Entry 9G06 (electron microscopy, 2.85 A resolution); this record covers chains E and B of the 24 polymer chains in the assembly.

Chain E:
Protein: Small ribosomal subunit protein uS5
From: Escherichia coli
UniProt: P0A7W1 (RS5_ECOLI); residues 1-167 here = UniProt positions 1-167
Sequence (167 residues; row label = number of the first residue in the row):
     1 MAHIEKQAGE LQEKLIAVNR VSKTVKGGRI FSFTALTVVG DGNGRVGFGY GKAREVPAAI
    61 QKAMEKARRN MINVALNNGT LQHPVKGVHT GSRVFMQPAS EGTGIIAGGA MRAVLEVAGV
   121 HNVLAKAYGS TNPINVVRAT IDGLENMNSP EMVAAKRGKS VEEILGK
Unresolved in the structure: 1-10, 166-167
Curated features (UniProtKB/Swiss-Prot):
  - modified residue: Ala2 (N-acetylalanine)
  - natural variant: Arg20 (R20L: In strain: SPCR9), Val21 (V21E: In strain: SPCR7), Ser22 (S22P: In strain: SPCR13 and SPCR15), Gly104 (G104R: In strain: N-660), Arg112 (R112G: In strain: NEA-314; R112L: In strain: N-421 and D-1023; R112S: In strain: NEA-319), Glu151 (E151S: In strain: B), Glu162 to Lys167 (sequence variant, change not given here; In strain: 0-1)
  - mutagenesis: Arg20 to Arg29 (No effect on mRNA unwinding ability of the ribosome)

Chain B:
Molecule: 16S ribosomal RNA
From: Escherichia coli
Sequence (1545 nucleotides; numbered 1 to 1542 plus 3 insertion-coded residues; the number before each row is that of its first residue; a row labelled like 1082A-1082C holds insertion residues (1082A, then the next letters in order)):
     1 AAAUUGAAGA GUUUGAUCAU GGCUCAGAUU GAACGCUGGC GGCAGGCCUA ACACAUGCAA
    61 GUCGAACGGU AACAGGAAGA AGCUUGCUUC UUUGCUGACG AGUGGCGGAC GGGUGAGUAA
   121 UGUCUGGGAA ACUGCCUGAU GGAGGGGGAU AACUACUGGA AACGGUAGCU AAUACCGCAU
   181 AACGUCGCAA GACCAAAGAG GGGGACCUUC GGGCCUCUUG CCAUCGGAUG UGCCCAGAUG
   241 GGAUUAGCUA GUAGGUGGGG UAACGGCUCA CCUAGGCGAC GAUCCCUAGC UGGUCUGAGA
   301 GGAUGACCAG CCACACUGGA ACUGAGACAC GGUCCAGACU CCUACGGGAG GCAGCAGUGG
   361 GGAAUAUUGC ACAAUGGGCG CAAGCCUGAU GCAGCCAUGC CGCGUGUAUG AAGAAGCCCU
   421 UCGGGUUGUA AAGUACUUUC AGCGGGGAGG AAGGGAGUAA AGUUAAUACC UUUGCUCAUU
   481 GACGUUACCC GCAGAAGAAG CACCGGCUAA CUCCGUGCCA GCAGCCXCGG UAAUACGGAG
   541 GGUGCAAGCG UUAAUCGGAA UUACUGGGCG UAAAGCGCAC GCAGGCGGUU UGUUAAGUCA
   601 GAUGUGAAAU CCCCGGGCUC AACCUGGGAA CUGCAUCUGA UACUGGCAAG CUUGAGUCUC
   661 GUAGAGGGGG GUAGAAUUCC AGGUGUAGCG GUGAAAUGCG UAGAGAUCUG GAGGAAUACC
   721 GGUGGCGAAG GCGGCCCCCU GGACGAAGAC UGACGCUCAG GUGCGAAAGC GUGGGGAGCA
   781 AACAGGAUUA GAUACCCUGG UAGUCCACGC CGUAAACGAU GUCGACUUGG AGGUUGUGCC
   841 CUUGAGGCGU GGCUUCCGGA GCUAACGCGU UAAGUCGACC GCCUGGGGAG UACGGCCGCA
   901 AGGUUAAAAC UCAAAUGAAU UGACGGGGGC CCGCACAAGC GGUGGAGCAU GUGGUUUAAU
   961 UCGAUGXAAC GCGAAGAACC UUACCUGGUC UUGACAUCCA CGGAAGUUUU CAGAGAUGAG
  1021 AAUGUGCCUU CGGGAACCGU GAGACAGGUG CUGCAUGGCU GUCGUCAGCU CGUGUUGUGA
  1081 AA
1082A-1082C AAC
  1083 UGUUGGGUUA AGUCCCGCAA CGAGCGCAAC CCUUAUCCUU UGUUGCCAGC GGUCCGGCCG
  1143 GGAACUCAAA GGAGACUGCC AGUGAUAAAC UGGAGGAAGG UGGGGAUGAC GUCAAGUCAU
  1203 CAUGGCCCUU ACGACCAGGG CUACACACGU GCUACAAUGG CGCAUACAAA GAGAAGCGAC
  1263 CUCGCGAGAG CAAGCGGACC UCAUAAAGUG CGUCGUAGUC CGGAUUGGAG UCUGCAACUC
  1323 GACUCCAUGA AGUCGGAAUC GCUAGUAAUC GUGGAUCAGA AUGCCACGGU GAAUACGUUC
  1383 CCGGGCCUUG UACACACCGC CCGUXACACC AUGGGAGUGG GUUGCAAAAG AAGUAGGUAG
  1443 CUUAACCUUC GGGAGGGCGC UUACCACUUU GUGAUUCAUG ACUGGGGUGA AGUCGUAACA
  1503 AGGUAACCGU AGGGGAACCU GCGGUUGGAU CACCUCCUUA
Unresolved in the structure: 79-92, 205-213, 841-845, 1082A-1082C, 1168, 1534-1542
Modified positions: PSU (pseudouridine-5'-monophosphate) at position 516, G7M (N7-methyl-guanosine-5'-monophosphate) at position 527, 2MG (2N-methylguanosine-5'-monophosphate) at position 966, 5MC (5-methylcytidine-5'-monophosphate) at position 967, 2MG (2N-methylguanosine-5'-monophosphate) at position 1207, 4OC (4n,o2'-methylcytidine-5'-monophosphate) at position 1402, 5MC (5-methylcytidine-5'-monophosphate) at position 1407, UR3 (3-methyluridine-5'-monophoshate) at position 1498, 2MG (2N-methylguanosine-5'-monophosphate) at position 1516, MA6 (6N-dimethyladenosine-5'-monophoshate) at position 1518, MA6 (6N-dimethyladenosine-5'-monophoshate) at position 1519
Metal / ion sites: K+ site 1: U5 (shared with 5 residues of chain D); K+ site 2: G11, U12, G21, G22; Mg2+ site 1 near G21 (its only coordinating residue here); Mg2+ site 2: C48, G115; Mg2+ site 3: A59, C386, U387; K+ site 3: G61, U62, G104, G105; Mg2+ site 4 near G100 (its only coordinating residue here); K+ site 4: G107, G324, G326; K+ site 5: G107, G108, G326; Mg2+ site 5: A109, G331; K+ site 6: C110, G111; Mg2+ site 6 near G111 (its only coordinating residue here); 18 more K+ sites not listed; 36 more Mg2+ sites not listed
Small-molecule neighbours: A1IC4 ((2S,3S)-2-[[(2S)-2-[[(2S,4S)-5-aminocarbonyloxy-4-oxidanyl-2-[[(2S,3R)-3-oxidanylpiperidin-2-yl]carbonylamino]pentanoyl]amino]-3-(1H-imidazol-4-yl)propanoyl]amino]-3-(2-chloranyl-1H-imidazol-4-yl)-3-oxidanyl-propanoic acid): G693, U788, U789, G791, A792, A794, C795, C796, U1506

How chain E and chain B interact:
Contacting residue pairs (78):
  Asn19(E) with U17(B), hydrogen bond to the phosphate
  Arg20(E) with A16(B), phosphate contact
  Val21(E) with A16(B), sugar contact; A1080(B), phosphate contact; A1081(B), phosphate contact
  Ser22(E) with G15(B), hydrogen bond to the base; A16(B), hydrogen bond to the sugar; A1081(B), hydrogen bond to the phosphate
  Lys23(E) with G15(B), base contact; U921(B), sugar contact; A1081(B), phosphate contact; A1082(B), phosphate contact
  Thr24(E) with G15(B), base contact; U921(B), hydrogen bond to the sugar; G922(B), sugar contact; A1396(B), base contact; A1398(B), base contact
  Val25(E) with G922(B), hydrogen bond to the sugar; U1070(B), phosphate contact; A1398(B), hydrogen bond to the base
  Lys26(E) with G922(B), sugar contact; A923(B), phosphate contact; A1398(B), hydrogen bond to the base
  Gly27(E) with G1193(B), sugar contact; U1194(B), sugar contact
  Arg29(E) with G15(B), hydrogen bond to the sugar; A1396(B), hydrogen bond to the phosphate; C1397(B), salt bridge to the phosphate
  Ser32(E) with A1081(B), phosphate contact
  Thr34(E) with A1080(B), phosphate contact
  Tyr50(E) with G1079(B), hydrogen bond to the phosphate; A1080(B), hydrogen bond to the phosphate
  Lys52(E) with A1080(B), salt bridge to the phosphate; A1081(B), salt bridge to the phosphate
  Arg54(E) with U1070(B), hydrogen bond to the phosphate; C1071(B), salt bridge to the phosphate
  Lys62(E) with G1072(B), salt bridge to the phosphate; U1073(B), salt bridge to the phosphate
  Arg69(E) with G1074(B), salt bridge to the phosphate
  Lys86(E) with G566(B), salt bridge to the phosphate
  His89(E) with U1078(B), sugar contact
  Thr90(E) with A864(B), phosphate contact; U1078(B), hydrogen bond to the sugar
  Phe95(E) with A7(B), base contact
  Gln97(E) with A7(B), hydrogen bond to the base
  Ala99(E) with G6(B), base contact
  Ser100(E) with U5(B), base contact; G6(B), hydrogen bond to the base
  Thr103(E) with G6(B), hydrogen bond to the base
  Ile106(E) with A7(B), sugar contact; A8(B), sugar contact
  Ala107(E) with A8(B), hydrogen bond to the sugar
  Gly108(E) with A8(B), hydrogen bond to the sugar; G9(B), phosphate contact
  Arg112(E) with A8(B), hydrogen bond to the base
  Leu124(E) with G6(B), base contact; A7(B), phosphate contact
  Ala125(E) with A7(B), hydrogen bond to the sugar; A8(B), sugar contact
  Lys126(E) with G9(B), salt bridge to the phosphate; G558(B), phosphate contact; A559(B), salt bridge to the phosphate
  Ala127(E) with G9(B), hydrogen bond to the phosphate
  Tyr128(E) with A7(B), base contact; A560(B), stacking on the base
  Ser130(E) with A19(B), hydrogen bond to the phosphate; U20(B), phosphate contact
  Thr131(E) with A10(B), hydrogen bond to the phosphate
  Asn132(E) with C18(B), hydrogen bond to the phosphate; A19(B), hydrogen bond to the phosphate
  Ile134(E) with C18(B), phosphate contact; U1078(B), sugar contact; G1079(B), sugar contact
  Asn135(E) with C18(B), hydrogen bond to the phosphate; A19(B), hydrogen bond to the phosphate; U1078(B), hydrogen bond to the sugar
  Arg138(E) with U1078(B), hydrogen bond to the phosphate; G1079(B), salt bridge to the phosphate
Also at the interface, not in a pair above, chain E (49 interface residues in all): Gly28, Ile30, Phe31, Ala53, Glu65, Lys66, Gly91, Arg93, Gly129
Also at the interface, not in a pair above, chain B (38 interface residues in all): A298, C1195, G1387

Overview:
49 residues of chain E and 38 residues of chain B are in contact; the contacts include 30 hydrogen bonds, 11
salt bridges and 1 aromatic stacking contact. Polar pairs include Ser22(E)-G15(B), Val25(E)-A1398(B) and
Lys26(E)-A1398(B). Chain B binds compound A1IC4.
Here chain E is Small ribosomal subunit protein uS5 and chain B is 16S ribosomal RNA, both from Escherichia
coli. Entry 9G06 (Structure of 30S-IF1-IF3-mRNA-fMet-tRNA-GE81112A complex) was determined by electron
microscopy together with 9FCO, 9FDA and 9FIB from the same study.
